6RDY - chains P and U of the 20 polymer chains in the assembly; structure by electron microscopy, 3.60 A resolution.

[Chain P]
Protein: Mitochondrial ATP synthase subunit OSCP
From: Polytomella sp. Pringsheim 198.80
Reference sequence: D8V7I1 (D8V7I1_9CHLO); residue numbers follow UniProt; this construct covers 1-229
Amino-acid sequence (229 residues; numbered 1 to 229; the number before each row is that of its first residue):
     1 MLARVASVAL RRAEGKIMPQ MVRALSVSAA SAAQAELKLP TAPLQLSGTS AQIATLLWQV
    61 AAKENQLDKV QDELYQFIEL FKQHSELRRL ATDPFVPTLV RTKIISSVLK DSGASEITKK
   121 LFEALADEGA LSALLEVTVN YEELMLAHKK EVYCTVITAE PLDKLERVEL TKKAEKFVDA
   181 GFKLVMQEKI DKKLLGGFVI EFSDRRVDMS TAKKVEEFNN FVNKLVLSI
Not modelled in the structure: 1-36, 151-229

[Chain U]
Protein: ATP synthase subunit alpha
From: Polytomella sp. Pringsheim 198.80
Reference sequence: A0ZW40 (A0ZW40_9CHLO); numbering as in UniProt (aligned over 1-562)
Amino-acid sequence (562 residues; each row starts with the number of its first residue):
     1 MRSPAAFVAR SGLFKASLGQ SNWAQKAEQM MASVTRTFAA DAKALDELRK PKFSSKYLIQ
    61 HVSQKLIPAV KEWEKSYQPP VIHLGRVLSV GDGIARVYGL KSVQAGELVC FDSGVKGMAL
   121 NLQADHVGVV VFGNDSVIHQ GDLVYRTGQI VNVPIGPGTL GRVTDGLGQP IDGKGPLTNV
   181 RSSLVEVKAP GIIARQSVRE PLFTGVKAVD ALVPIGRGQR ELIIGDRQTG KTAVAIDAII
   241 HQKNCNEQVP KAQRVYCVYV AVGQKRSTVA QLVKLFTQTG AMRYTIMVSA TASDAAPLQF
   301 LAPYSGCAMA EYFRDTGKHG LIIYDDLSKQ SVAYRQMSLL LRRPPGREAF PGDVFYLHSR
   361 LLERAAKLSK ELGGGSLTAF PVIETQAGDV SAYIATNVIS ITDGQIFLET ELFYKGIRPA
   421 LNVGLSVSRV GSAAQFPGMK QVAGTLKLEL AQYREVAAFA QFGSDLDAAT QYVLERGARL
   481 TEMLKQKQFA PIPIERQTVA VYAATKGFLD KVRVQDIVAA EEAVISQVNP AVFKILKANG
   541 KITPALDAHL KAELRKVKLP GA
Not modelled in the structure: 1-39
Construct notes: conflict Arg266 (Lys in A0ZW40)
Metal / ion sites: Mg2+: Thr232 (together with ATP)
Small-molecule neighbours: ATP (adenosine-5'-triphosphate): Arg227, Gln228, Thr229, Gly230, Lys231, Thr232, Ala233, Asp326, Phe413, Arg418, Pro419, Gln486, Gln488

[How chain P and chain U interact]
Residue-residue contacts - 54 pairs, chain P then chain U:
  Lys69(P) - Tyr57(U)
  Asp72(P) - Phe53(U)
  Glu73(P) - Tyr57(U)  hydrogen bond
  Tyr75(P) - Lys52(U)
  Tyr75(P) - Phe53(U)  hydrophobic
  Gln76(P) - Ser55(U)
  Gln76(P) - Tyr57(U)
  Gln76(P) - Leu58(U)  hydrogen bond (side chain-backbone)
  Gln76(P) - Ile59(U)  hydrogen bond (side chain-backbone)
  Phe77(P) - Leu58(U)  hydrophobic
  Ile78(P) - Leu48(U)
  Glu79(P) - Pro51(U)
  Glu79(P) - Phe53(U)
  Glu79(P) - Ile59(U)
  Leu80(P) - Ile59(U)
  Leu80(P) - Val62(U)  hydrophobic
  Lys82(P) - Arg49(U)
  His84(P) - Ser63(U)
  His84(P) - Leu66(U)
  Glu86(P) - Val70(U)
  Glu86(P) - Tyr77(U)
  Leu87(P) - Leu66(U)  hydrophobic
  Arg89(P) - Tyr77(U)
  Arg89(P) - Gln78(U)  hydrogen bond (side chain-backbone)
  Arg89(P) - Pro80(U)
  Asp93(P) - Tyr98(U)
  Pro94(P) - Leu88(U)  hydrophobic
  Phe95(P) - Gln78(U)
  Phe95(P) - Arg86(U)
  Phe95(P) - Val87(U)
  Phe95(P) - Leu88(U)  hydrophobic
  Phe95(P) - Tyr98(U)  hydrophobic
  Val96(P) - Tyr77(U)  hydrophobic
  Pro97(P) - Ser76(U)
  Val100(P) - Trp73(U)  hydrophobic
  Val100(P) - Ser76(U)
  Val100(P) - Tyr77(U)  hydrophobic
  Lys103(P) - Trp73(U)
  Ile104(P) - Ala69(U)
  Ile104(P) - Trp73(U)
  Ser107(P) - Lys65(U)
  Val108(P) - His61(U)  hydrogen bond (backbone-side chain)
  Val108(P) - Val62(U)
  Val108(P) - Lys65(U)
  Val108(P) - Leu66(U)  hydrophobic
  Val108(P) - Ala69(U)  hydrophobic
  Lys110(P) - His61(U)
  Ser112(P) - His61(U)
  Gly113(P) - Tyr57(U)
  Gly113(P) - Leu58(U)
  Thr138(P) - Leu48(U)
  Val139(P) - Ala44(U)  hydrophobic
  Val139(P) - Leu45(U)  hydrophobic
  Asn140(P) - Ala40(U)
Also at the interface, not in a pair above, chain P (33 interface residues in all): Leu90, Leu135, Glu143
Also at the interface, not in a pair above, chain U (31 interface residues in all): Lys56, Ile67, Gly141

[Overview]
Chain P and chain U form an interface of 33 and 31 residues respectively, with 5 hydrogen bonds. Among the
polar pairs are Glu73(P)-Tyr57(U), Gln76(P)-Leu58(U) and Gln76(P)-Ile59(U). Chain U binds ATP.
Chain P is Mitochondrial ATP synthase subunit OSCP and chain U is ATP synthase subunit alpha, both from
Polytomella sp. Pringsheim 198.80; the structure, Cryo-EM structure of Polytomella F-ATP synthase, Rotary
substate 1F, focussed refinement of F1 head and rotor, was determined by electron microscopy, deposited
together with 6RD4, 6RD5, 6RD6, 6RD7, 6RD8, 6RD9 and 46 further entries.
